1JVU - chain A; structure by X-ray diffraction, 1.78 A resolution.

Chain A:
Name: Ribonuclease A
Source organism: Bos taurus
Notes: EC 3.1.27.5
Reference sequence: P61823 (RNAS1_BOVIN); residues 1-124 here correspond to UniProt positions 27-150 (UniProt number = residue number + 26)
Amino-acid sequence (124 residues; each row starts with the number of its first residue):
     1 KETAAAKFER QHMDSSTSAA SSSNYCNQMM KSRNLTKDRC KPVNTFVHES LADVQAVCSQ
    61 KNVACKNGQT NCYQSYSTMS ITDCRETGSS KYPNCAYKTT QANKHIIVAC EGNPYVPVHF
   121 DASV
Disulfides: Cys26-Cys84, Cys40-Cys95, Cys58-Cys110, Cys65-Cys72
Ligand contacts: cytidine-2'-monophosphate (C2P): Gln11, His12, Lys41, Val43, Asn44, Thr45, Asp83, Arg85, His119, Phe120, Asp121, Ala122, Ser123
Curated features (UniProtKB/Swiss-Prot):
  - active site: His12 (Proton acceptor), His119 (Proton donor)
  - binding site (substrate): Lys7, Arg10, Lys41 to Thr45, Lys66, Arg85
  - glycosylation: Lys1 (N-linked (Glc) (glycation) lysine), Lys7 (N-linked (Glc) (glycation) lysine), Asn34 (N-linked (GlcNAc...) asparagine), Lys37 (N-linked (Glc) (glycation) lysine), Lys41 (N-linked (Glc) (glycation) lysine)

In short:
Ligands of chain A: cytidine-2'-monophosphate. Curated annotation (UniProt) lists active-site residues His12
and His119 and 9 substrate-binding residues.
Chain A is Ribonuclease A (Bos taurus); the structure, Crystal structure of ribonuclease A (complexed form),
was determined by X-ray diffraction, deposited together with 1JVT and 1JVV.
